PDB entry 6EM8 | electron microscopy, 8.40 A resolution (very low resolution: no residue pairs are listed; an interface is given only as per-side residue counts) | chains I and H of the 10 polymer chains in the assembly

Chain I (and H):
Protein: ATP-dependent Clp protease ATP-binding subunit ClpC
Organism: Staphylococcus aureus
Notes: chain H of this document is another copy of the same molecule, construct and numbering; everything in this record applies to it too
Reference sequence: W8U1E4 (W8U1E4_STAAU); the construct lacks a stretch of the UniProt sequence and is renumbered around it, so the offset changes along the chain: 1-587 = UniProt 1-587; 592-595 = UniProt 588-591; 596-818 = UniProt 596-818
Chain sequence (818 residues; row label = number of the first residue in the row; note: 4 numbers in that range are skipped by the numbering (no residue carries them; nothing is unmodelled there); a row labelled like 595A-595D holds insertion residues (595A, then the next letters in order)):
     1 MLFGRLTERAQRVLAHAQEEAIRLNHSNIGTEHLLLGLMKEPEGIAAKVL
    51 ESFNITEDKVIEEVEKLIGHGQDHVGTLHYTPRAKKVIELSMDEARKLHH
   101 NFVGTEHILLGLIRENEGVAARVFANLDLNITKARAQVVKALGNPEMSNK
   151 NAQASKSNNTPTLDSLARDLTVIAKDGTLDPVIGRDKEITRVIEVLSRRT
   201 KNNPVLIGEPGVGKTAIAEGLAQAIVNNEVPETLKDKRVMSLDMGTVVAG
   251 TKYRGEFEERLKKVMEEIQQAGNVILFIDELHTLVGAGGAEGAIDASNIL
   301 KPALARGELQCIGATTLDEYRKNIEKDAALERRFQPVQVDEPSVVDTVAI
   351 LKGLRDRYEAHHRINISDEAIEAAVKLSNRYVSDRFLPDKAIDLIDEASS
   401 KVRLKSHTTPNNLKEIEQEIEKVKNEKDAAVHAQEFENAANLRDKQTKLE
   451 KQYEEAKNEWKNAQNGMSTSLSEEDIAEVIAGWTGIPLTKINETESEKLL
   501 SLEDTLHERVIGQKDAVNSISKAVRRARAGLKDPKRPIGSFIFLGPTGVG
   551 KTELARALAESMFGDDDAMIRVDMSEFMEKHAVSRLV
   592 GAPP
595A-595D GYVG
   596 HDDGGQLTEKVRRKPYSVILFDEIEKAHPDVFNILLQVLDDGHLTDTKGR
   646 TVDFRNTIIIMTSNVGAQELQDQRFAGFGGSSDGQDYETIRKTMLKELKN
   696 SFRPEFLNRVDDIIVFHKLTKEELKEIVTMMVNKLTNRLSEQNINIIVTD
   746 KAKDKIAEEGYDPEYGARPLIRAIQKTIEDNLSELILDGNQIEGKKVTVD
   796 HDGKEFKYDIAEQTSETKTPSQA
Unresolved in the structure: 1-342, 465, 537-538, 595A-595D, 670-678, 795-818 (chain H: 1-161, 248-254, 288-295, 465, 537-538, 595A-595D, 670-678, 795-818)
Reported in the primary citation:
  - mutagenesis - D444A: increased catalytic activity
  - mutagenesis - F436A, R443A: increased catalytic activity on ATP
  - mutagenesis - C311T/E435C, C311T/E437C: unchanged catalytic activity on MecA
  - mutagenesis - F436A, R443A: decreased stability in response to ClpP
  - mutagenesis - F436A: decreased growth in response to 100 muM IPTG
  - mutagenesis - F436A: abolished binding to MecA
  - mutagenesis - E280A/E618A: abolished catalytic activity (proposed by the authors, not directly observed)
  - mutagenesis - E280A/F436A/E618A: increased binding to FITC-casein

How chain I and chain H interact:
At this resolution (8 A) residue pairs are not listed: 13 residues of chain I and 11 of chain H lie at the interface.

In short:
13 residues of chain I and 11 residues of chain H are in contact. From the paper: F436A and R443A of chain I
increase catalytic activity on ATP; F436A and R443A of chain I reduce stability in response to ClpP; 7
substitutions were tested in all.
Both chains are ATP-dependent Clp protease ATP-binding subunit ClpC (Staphylococcus aureus). Entry 6EM8
(S.aureus ClpC resting state, C2 symmetrised) was determined by electron microscopy (same publication as 6EM9
and 6EMW).
